7VAQ - chains C and G of the 12 polymer chains in the assembly; structure by electron microscopy, 3.60 A resolution.

# Chain C
Molecule: V-type ATP synthase alpha chain
Source organism: Thermus thermophilus HB8
Notes: EC 7.1.2.2
UniProt: Q56403 (VATA_THET8); residue numbers follow UniProt; this construct covers 1-578
Chain sequence (578 residues; row label = number of the first residue in the row):
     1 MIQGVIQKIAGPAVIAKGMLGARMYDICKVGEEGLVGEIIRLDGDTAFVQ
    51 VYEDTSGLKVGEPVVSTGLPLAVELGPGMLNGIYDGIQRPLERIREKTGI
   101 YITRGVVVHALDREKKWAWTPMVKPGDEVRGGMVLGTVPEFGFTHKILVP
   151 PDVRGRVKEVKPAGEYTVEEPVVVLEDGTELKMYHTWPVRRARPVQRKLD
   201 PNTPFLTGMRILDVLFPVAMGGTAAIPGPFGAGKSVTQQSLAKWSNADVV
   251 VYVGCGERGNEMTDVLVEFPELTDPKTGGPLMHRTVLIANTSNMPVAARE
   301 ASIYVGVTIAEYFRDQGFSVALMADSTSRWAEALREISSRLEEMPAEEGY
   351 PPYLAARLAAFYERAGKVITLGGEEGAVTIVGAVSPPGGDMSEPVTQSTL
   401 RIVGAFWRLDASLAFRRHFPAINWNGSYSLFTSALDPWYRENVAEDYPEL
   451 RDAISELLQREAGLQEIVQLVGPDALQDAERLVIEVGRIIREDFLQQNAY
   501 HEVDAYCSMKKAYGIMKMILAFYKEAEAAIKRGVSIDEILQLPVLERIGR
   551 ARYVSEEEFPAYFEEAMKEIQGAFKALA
Differences from the reference sequence: conflict Ala232 (Ser in Q56403), Ser235 (Thr in Q56403)
Ion coordination: Mg2+: Ser235, Glu261 (together with ATP)
Small-molecule neighbours: ATP (adenosine-5'-triphosphate): Met209, Pro229, Phe230, Gly231, Ala232, Gly233, Lys234, Ser235, Val236, Glu257, Arg258, Glu261, Ser385, Phe419, Pro420, Gln497, Asn498, Ala499, Tyr500

# Chain G
Molecule: V-type ATP synthase subunit D
Source organism: Thermus thermophilus HB8
UniProt: O87880 (VATD_THET8); numbering as in UniProt (aligned over 1-223)
Chain sequence (223 residues; each row starts with the number of its first residue):
     1 MSQVSPTRMNLLQRRGQLRLAQKGVDLLKKKRDALVAEFFGLVREAMEAR
    51 KALDQAAKEAYAALLLAQAFDGPEVVAGAALGVPPLEGVEAEVENVWGSK
   101 VPRLKATFPDGALLSPVGTPAYTLEASRAFRRYAEALIRVANTETRLKKI
   151 GEEIKKTTRRVNALEQVVIPGIRAQIRFIQQVLEQREREDTFRLKRIKGK
   201 IEAREAEEEGGRPNPQVEIGAGL
Not modelled in the structure: 1-3, 210-223

# How chain C and chain G interact
Residue-residue contacts (9):
  Glu342(C) - Arg196(G)  salt bridge
  Glu342(C) - Lys200(G)  hydrogen bond (backbone-side chain)
  Glu343(C) - Arg196(G)  hydrogen bond (backbone-side chain)
  Met344(C) - Ile197(G)  hydrophobic
  Pro345(C) - Arg193(G)  hydrogen bond (backbone-side chain)
  Ala346(C) - Arg193(G)  hydrogen bond (backbone-side chain)
  Glu347(C) - Glu189(G)
  Glu348(C) - Glu189(G)  hydrogen bond (backbone-side chain)
  Val471(C) - Arg159(G)
Interface residues without a listed pair, chain C (12 interface residues in all): Ser339, Gly349, Asp390, Leu470
Interface residues without a listed pair, chain G (10 interface residues in all): Ala163, Phe178, Gln185, Phe192

# In short
Chain C and chain G form an interface of 12 and 10 residues respectively, with 5 hydrogen bonds and 1 salt
bridge. Polar pairs include Glu342(C)-Arg196(G), Glu342(C)-Lys200(G) and Glu343(C)-Arg196(G). Bound to chain
C: ATP. Ser235(C) and Glu261(C) coordinate Mg2+.
Chain C is V-type ATP synthase alpha chain and chain G is V-type ATP synthase subunit D, both from Thermus
thermophilus HB8; the structure, V1EG of V/A-ATPase from Thermus thermophilus, high ATP, state3-2, was
determined by electron microscopy (same publication as 7VAI, 7VAJ, 7VAK, 7VAL, 7VAM, 7VAN and 11 further
entries).
